Entry 5B1L (X-ray diffraction, 2.35 A resolution); this record covers chains A and I of the 10 polymer chains in the assembly.

== Chain A ==
Protein: Histone H3t
Source organism: Mus musculus
Chain sequence (139 residues; numbered -3 to 135; the number before each row is that of its first residue; numbers below 1 keep their minus sign (Gly-3 is residue -3)):
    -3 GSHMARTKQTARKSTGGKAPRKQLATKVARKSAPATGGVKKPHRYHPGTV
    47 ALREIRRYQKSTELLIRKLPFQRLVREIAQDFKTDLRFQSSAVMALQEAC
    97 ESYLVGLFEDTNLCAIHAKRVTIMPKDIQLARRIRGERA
Unresolved in the structure: -3 to 37, 135
From the paper describing this entry:
  - binding site for the 146-nt DNA strand (chain I): His42
  - mutagenesis - H42R: increased stability in response to nuclease digestions

== Chain I ==
Molecule: 146-nt DNA strand
Source organism: Homo sapiens
Sequence (146 nucleotides; numbered 1 to 146; the number before each row is that of its first residue):
     1 ATCAATATCCACCTGCAGATTCTACCAAAAGTGTATTTGGAAACTGCTCC
    51 ATCAAAAGGCATGTTCAGCTGAATTCAGCTGAACATGCCTTTTGATGGAG
   101 CAGTTTCCAAATACACTTTTGGTAGAATCTGCAGGTGGATATTGAT
Unresolved in the structure: 1
Ion coordination: Mn2+ site 1 near DA17 (its only coordinating residue here); Mn2+ site 2 near DG68 (its only coordinating residue here); Mn2+ site 3 near DG121 (its only coordinating residue here); Mn2+ site 4 near DG134 (its only coordinating residue here)

== How chain A and chain I interact ==
Contacting residue pairs - 27 pairs, chain A then chain I:
  Arg40(A) - DT65(I)  base contact
  Tyr41(A) - DT142(I)  phosphate contact
  Tyr41(A) - DT143(I)  phosphate contact
  His42(A) - DA67(I)  phosphate contact
  His42(A) - DG68(I)  salt bridge to the phosphate
  His42(A) - DT143(I)  salt bridge to the phosphate
  His42(A) - DG144(I)  salt bridge to the phosphate
  Pro43(A) - DA67(I)  sugar contact
  Pro43(A) - DG68(I)  sugar contact
  Thr45(A) - DT142(I)  phosphate contact
  Thr45(A) - DT143(I)  hydrogen bond to the phosphate
  Arg63(A) - DG59(I)  phosphate contact
  Arg63(A) - DC60(I)  sugar contact
  Arg72(A) - DC50(I)  salt bridge to the phosphate
  Arg83(A) - DC49(I)  sugar contact
  Arg83(A) - DC50(I)  phosphate contact
  Phe84(A) - DC49(I)  phosphate contact
  Phe84(A) - DC50(I)  hydrogen bond to the phosphate
  Gln85(A) - DC49(I)  phosphate contact
  Ser86(A) - DC49(I)  phosphate contact
  Arg116(A) - DT70(I)  phosphate contact
  Arg116(A) - DG71(I)  salt bridge to the phosphate
  Val117(A) - DT70(I)  hydrogen bond to the phosphate
  Thr118(A) - DC69(I)  phosphate contact
  Thr118(A) - DT70(I)  hydrogen bond to the phosphate
  Met120(A) - DT70(I)  phosphate contact
  Met120(A) - DG71(I)  phosphate contact
Interface residues without a listed pair, chain A (19 interface residues in all): His39, Leu82, Lys115, Lys122

== In short ==
The interface between chain A and chain I involves 19 residues on one side and 13 on the other; the contacts
include 4 hydrogen bonds and 5 salt bridges. Among the polar pairs are Thr45(A)-DT143(I), Phe84(A)-DC50(I) and
Val117(A)-DT70(I). The paper reports a binding site for the 146-nt DNA strand (chain I) at His42(A); H42R of
chain A increases stability in response to nuclease digestions.
Here chain A is Histone H3t (Mus musculus) and chain I is a 146-nt DNA strand (Homo sapiens). Entry 5B1L (The
mouse nucleosome structure containing H3t) was determined by X-ray diffraction, deposited together with 5B1M.
